Entry 5VI8 (X-ray diffraction, 2.76 A resolution); this record covers chains J and D of the 10 polymer chains in the assembly.

== Chain J ==
Protein: RNA polymerase-binding protein RbpA
Organism: Mycobacterium smegmatis (strain ATCC 700084 / mc(2)155)
UniProtKB: A0QZ11 (RBPA_MYCS2); residue numbers follow UniProt; this construct covers 1-114
Chain sequence (114 residues; each row starts with the number of its first residue):
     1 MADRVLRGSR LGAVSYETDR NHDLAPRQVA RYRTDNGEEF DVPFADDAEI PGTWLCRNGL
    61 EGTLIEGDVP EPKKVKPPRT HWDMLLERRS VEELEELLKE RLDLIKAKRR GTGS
Unresolved in the structure: 1-25, 109-114

== Chain D ==
Protein: DNA-directed RNA polymerase subunit beta'
Organism: Mycobacterium smegmatis (strain ATCC 700084 / mc(2)155)
Notes: EC 2.7.7.6
UniProtKB: A0QS66 (RPOC_MYCS2); residues 1-1317 here = UniProt positions 1-1317
Chain sequence (1317 residues; row label = number of the first residue in the row):
     1 MLDVNFFDEL RIGLATADDI RNWSYGEVKK PETINYRTLK PEKDGLFCEK IFGPTRDWEC
    61 YCGKYKRVRF KGIICERCGV EVTRAKVRRE RMGHIELAAP VTHIWYFKGV PSRLGYLLDL
   121 APKDLEKIIY FAAYVITSVD DEMRHNELST LEAEMAVEKK AVEDQRDADL EARAQKLEAD
   181 LAELEAEGAK SDVRRKVRDS GEREMRQLRD RAQRELDRLD EIWNTFTKLA PKQLIVDEVL
   241 YRELQDRYGE YFTGAMGAES IKKLIENFDI DAEAESLREV IRSGKGQKKL RALKRLKVVA
   301 AFQQSGNSPM GMVLDAVPVI PPELRPMVQL DGGRFATSDL NDLYRRVINR NNRLKRLIDL
   361 GAPEIIVNNE KRMLQESVDA LFDNGRRGRP VTGPGNRPLK SLSDLLKGKQ GRFRQNLLGK
   421 RVDYSGRSVI VVGPQLKLHQ CGLPKLMALE LFKPFVMKRL VDLNHAQNIK SAKRMVERQR
   481 PQVWDVLEEV IAEHPVLLNR APTLHRLGIQ AFEPQLVEGK AIQLHPLVCE AFNADFDGDQ
   541 MAVHLPLSAE AQAEARILML SSNNILSPAS GKPLAMPRLD MVTGLYYLTT LVEGATGEYQ
   601 AATKDAPEQG VYSSPAEAIM AMDRGALSVR AKIKVRLTEL RPPTDLEAQL FENGWKPGDA
   661 WTAETTLGRV MFNELLPKSY PFVNEQMHKK VQARIINDLA ERFPMIVVAQ TVDKLKDAGF
   721 YWATRSGVTV SMADVLVPPQ KQEILERHEA EADAIERKYQ RGALNHTERN ESLVKIWQDA
   781 TEEVGKALEE FYPADNPIIT IVKSGATGNL TQTRTLAGMK GLVTNPKGEF IPRPIKSSFR
   841 EGLTVLEYFI NTHGARKGLA DTALRTADSG YLTRRLVDVS QDVIVREHDC ETERGINVTL
   901 AERGPDGTLI RDAHVETSAF ARTLATDAVD ANGNVIIERG HDLGDPAIDA LLAAGITTVK
   961 VRSVLTCTSA TGVCAMCYGR SMATGKLVDI GEAVGIVAAQ SIGEPGTQLT MRTFHQGGVT
  1021 GGADIVGGLP RVQELFEARV PRNKAPIADV AGRVRLEESD KFFKITIVPD DGGEEVVYDK
  1081 LSKRQRLRVI THEDGTEGVL SDGDHVEVGD QLMEGAADPH EVLRVQGPRE VQIHLVKEVQ
  1141 EVYRAQGVSI HDKHIEVIVR QMLRRVTIID SGSTEFLPGS LTERAEFEAE NRRVVAEGGE
  1201 PAAGRPVLMG ITKASLATDS WLSAASFQET TRVLTDAAIN CRSDKLNGLK ENVIIGKLIP
  1261 AGTGISRYRN IQVQPTEEAR AAAYTIPSYE DQYYSPDFGQ ATGAAVPLDD YGYSDYR
Unresolved in the structure: 1-3, 907-909, 1011-1026, 1091-1097, 1196-1201, 1284-1317
Bound ions: Zn2+ site 1: Cys60, Cys62, Cys75, Cys78; Mg2+: Asp537, Asp539; Zn2+ site 2: Cys890, Cys967, Cys974, Cys977
Curated features (UniProtKB/Swiss-Prot):
  - binding site (Zn(2+)): Cys60, Cys62, Cys75, Cys78, Cys890, Cys967, Cys974, Cys977
  - binding site (Mg(2+)): Asp535, Asp537, Asp539

== Chain J / chain D interface ==
Pairs across the interface (26):
  Arg27(J) with Gly72(D), hydrogen bond (side chain-backbone); Ile73(D)
  Val42(J) with Ile74(D), hydrophobic
  Pro43(J) with Gly72(D); Ile73(D); Ile74(D), hydrogen bond (backbone-backbone)
  Phe44(J) with Ile74(D); Glu76(D)
  Ala45(J) with Tyr65(D); Ile73(D), hydrophobic
  Ala48(J) with Tyr65(D); Glu76(D)
  Trp54(J) with Ile74(D), hydrophobic; Cys75(D); Glu76(D); Gly79(D)
  Leu55(J) with Asp44(D)
  Arg57(J) with Arg21(D), hydrogen bond (side chain-backbone); Asn22(D), hydrogen bond (side chain-backbone); Ser24(D), hydrogen bond (side chain-backbone); Tyr25(D); Gly26(D); His94(D)
  Asn58(J) with His94(D)
  Gly59(J) with Glu27(D); Lys29(D), hydrogen bond (backbone-side chain)
Interface residues without a listed pair, chain J (13 interface residues in all): Glu49, Pro51
Interface residues without a listed pair, chain D (19 interface residues in all): Lys43, Lys50, Lys64

== Summary ==
13 residues of chain J face 19 of chain D across their interface, with 6 hydrogen bonds. Polar pairs include
Arg27(J)-Gly72(D), Arg57(J)-Arg21(D) and Arg57(J)-Asn22(D). Cys60(D), Cys62(D), Cys75(D) and Cys78(D)
coordinate Zn2+ site 1. UniProt lists 8 Zn2+-binding residues and 3 Mg2+-binding residues on chain D.
Chain J is RNA polymerase-binding protein RbpA and chain D is DNA-directed RNA polymerase subunit beta', both
from Mycobacterium smegmatis (strain ATCC 700084 / mc(2)155); the structure, Structure of a mycobacterium
smegmatis transcription initiation complex with an upstream-fork promoter fragment, was determined by X-ray
diffraction (same publication as 5VI5).
